5ER6 - chains A and D of the 4 polymer chains in the assembly; structure by X-ray diffraction, 1.55 A resolution.

== Chain A (and D) ==
Protein: Oxidoreductase, short chain dehydrogenase/reductase family
Organism: Brucella ovis (strain ATCC 25840 / 63/290 / NCTC 10512)
Notes: chain D of this document is another copy of the same molecule, construct and numbering; everything in this record applies to it too
Reference sequence: A0A0H3ATY4 (A0A0H3ATY4_BRUO2); residue numbers follow UniProt; this construct covers 1-250
Chain sequence (251 residues; numbered 0 to 250; the number before each row is that of its first residue; numbering starts at 0):
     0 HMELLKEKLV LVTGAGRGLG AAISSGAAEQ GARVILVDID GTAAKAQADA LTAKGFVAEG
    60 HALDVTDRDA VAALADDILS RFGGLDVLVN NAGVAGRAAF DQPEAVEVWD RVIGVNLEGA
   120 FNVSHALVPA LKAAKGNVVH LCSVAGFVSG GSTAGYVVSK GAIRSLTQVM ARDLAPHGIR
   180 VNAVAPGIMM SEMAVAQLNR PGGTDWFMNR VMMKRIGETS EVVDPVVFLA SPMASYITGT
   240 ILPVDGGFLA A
Construct notes: expression tag (0)

== Interface between chain A and chain D ==
Contacting residue pairs (17; chain A residue first):
  Val-147(A) with Leu-248(D); Ala-249(D); Ala-250(D)
  Ser-148(A) with Met-211(D); Ala-249(D), hydrogen bond (side chain-backbone); Ala-250(D)
  Gly-149(A) with Ala-250(D), hydrogen bond (backbone-backbone)
  Arg-209(A) with Arg-209(D); Ala-250(D), hydrogen bond (side chain-backbone)
  Met-211(A) with Ser-148(D)
  Leu-248(A) with Val-147(D)
  Ala-249(A) with Val-147(D); Ser-148(D), hydrogen bond (backbone-side chain)
  Ala-250(A) with Val-147(D); Ser-148(D); Gly-149(D), hydrogen bond (backbone-backbone); Arg-209(D), hydrogen bond (backbone-side chain)

== Summary ==
Chain A and chain D each contribute 8 residues to their interface; the contacts include 6 hydrogen bonds.
Polar pairs include Ser-148(A)/Ala-249(D), Gly-149(A)/Ala-250(D) and Arg-209(A)/Ala-250(D).
Chain A and chain D are both Oxidoreductase, short chain dehydrogenase/reductase family (Brucella ovis (strain
ATCC 25840 / 63/290 / NCTC 10512)); the structure, Crystal structure of an oxidoreductase from Brucella ovis,
was determined by X-ray diffraction together with 5HA5 from the same study.
